Entry 1FEV (X-ray diffraction, 2.25 A resolution); this record covers chains A and B.

Chain A:
Molecule: S peptide
UniProt: P61823 (RNAS1_BOVIN); residues 1-15 here correspond to UniProt positions 27-41 (UniProt number = residue number + 26)
Sequence (15 residues; numbered 1 to 15; the number before each row is that of its first residue):
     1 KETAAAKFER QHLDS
Differences from the reference sequence: modified residue (4); engineered mutation Leu13 (Met39 in P61823)
Modified / non-standard residues: Ala4 (alpha-aminoisobutyric acid; AIB)

Chain B:
Molecule: S protein
Source organism: Bos taurus
Notes: EC 3.1.27.5
UniProt: P61823 (RNAS1_BOVIN); residues 24-124 here correspond to UniProt positions 50-150 (UniProt number = residue number + 26)
Sequence (101 residues; numbered 24 to 124; the number before each row is that of its first residue):
    24 NYCNQMMKSR NLTKDRCKPV NTFVHESLAD VQAVCSQKNV ACKNGQTNCY QSYSTMSITD
    84 CRETGSSKYP NCAYKTTQAN KHIIVACEGN PYVPVHFDAS V
Disulfides: Cys26-Cys84, Cys40-Cys95, Cys58-Cys110, Cys65-Cys72

Interface between chain A and chain B:
Residue-residue contacts - 32 pairs, chain A then chain B:
  Ala4(A) - Val118(B)
  Ala5(A) - Val116(B)  hydrophobic
  Ala5(A) - Pro117(B)
  Phe8(A) - Val108(B)  hydrophobic
  Phe8(A) - Pro117(B)  hydrophobic
  Phe8(A) - Val118(B)
  Phe8(A) - His119(B)
  Phe8(A) - Phe120(B)
  Glu9(A) - Arg33(B)  hydrogen bond (backbone-side chain)
  Glu9(A) - Leu51(B)
  Glu9(A) - Gln55(B)
  Arg10(A) - Arg33(B)  hydrogen bond (backbone-side chain)
  Arg10(A) - Asn34(B)
  Gln11(A) - Leu35(B)
  Gln11(A) - Lys41(B)
  Gln11(A) - Asn44(B)  hydrogen bond (backbone-side chain)
  Gln11(A) - Phe46(B)
  His12(A) - Asn44(B)  hydrogen bond
  His12(A) - Thr45(B)  hydrogen bond (side chain-backbone)
  His12(A) - Phe46(B)
  His12(A) - Val47(B)  hydrogen bond (backbone-backbone)
  His12(A) - Phe120(B)
  Leu13(A) - Arg33(B)  hydrogen bond (backbone-side chain)
  Leu13(A) - Val47(B)
  Leu13(A) - Glu49(B)
  Leu13(A) - Leu51(B)  hydrophobic
  Leu13(A) - Val54(B)  hydrophobic
  Asp14(A) - Tyr25(B)  hydrogen bond
  Asp14(A) - Arg33(B)
  Asp14(A) - Val47(B)  hydrogen bond (backbone-backbone)
  Asp14(A) - His48(B)  salt bridge
  Ser15(A) - Glu49(B)
Other interface residues (no listed pair), chain B (22 interface residues in all): Met29, Ser50

Summary:
The interface between chain A and chain B involves 10 residues on one side and 22 on the other; the contacts
include 9 hydrogen bonds and 1 salt bridge. Polar contacts include Asp14(A)-His48(B), Glu9(A)-Arg33(B) and
Arg10(A)-Arg33(B).
Here chain A is S peptide and chain B is S protein (Bos taurus). Entry 1FEV (Crystal structure of the ALA4AIB
mutation in rnase S) was determined by X-ray diffraction.
